6RS9 - chain A; structure by X-ray diffraction, 1.40 A resolution.

== Chain A ==
Protein: AA9
From: Lentinus similis
Amino-acid sequence (221 residues; numbered 1 to 221; the number before each row is that of its first residue):
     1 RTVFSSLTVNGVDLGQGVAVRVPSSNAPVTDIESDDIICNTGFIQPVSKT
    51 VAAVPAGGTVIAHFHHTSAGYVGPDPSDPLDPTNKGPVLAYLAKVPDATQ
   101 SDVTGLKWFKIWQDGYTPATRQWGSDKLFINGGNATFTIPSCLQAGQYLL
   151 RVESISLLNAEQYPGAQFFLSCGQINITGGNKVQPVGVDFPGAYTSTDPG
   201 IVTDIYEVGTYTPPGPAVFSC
Disulfides: Cys39-Cys172, Cys142-Cys221
Covalent attachments: alpha-D-mannopyranose (MAN) linked to Thr59; N-acetylglucosamine (NAG) linked to Asn134
Ligand contacts: bicine (BCN): Ser24, Gly42, Phe43, Ile44, Gln45
From the paper describing this entry:
  - post-translational modification sites: Thr59, Asn134
  - binding site for beta-D-xylopyranose: Thr41 to Lys49

== Summary ==
Chain A binds bicine. Alpha-D-mannopyranose is covalently linked to Thr59. Covalently linked
N-acetylglucosamine: at Asn134. The paper reports a binding site for beta-D-xylopyranose at Thr41;
modification sites Thr59 and Asn134.
Chain A is AA9 (Lentinus similis); the structure, X-ray crystal structure of LsAA9B (xylotetraose soak), was
determined by X-ray diffraction, deposited together with 6RS6, 6RS7 and 6RS8.
